PDB entry 6ASG | X-ray diffraction, 3.80 A resolution | chains D and E of the 5 polymer chains in the assembly

[Chain D]
Molecule: DNA-directed RNA polymerase subunit beta'
From: Thermus thermophilus (strain HB8 / ATCC 27634 / DSM 579)
Notes: EC 2.7.7.6
UniProt: Q8RQE8 (RPOC_THET8); numbering as in UniProt (aligned over 1-1524)
Sequence (1524 residues; row label = number of the first residue in the row):
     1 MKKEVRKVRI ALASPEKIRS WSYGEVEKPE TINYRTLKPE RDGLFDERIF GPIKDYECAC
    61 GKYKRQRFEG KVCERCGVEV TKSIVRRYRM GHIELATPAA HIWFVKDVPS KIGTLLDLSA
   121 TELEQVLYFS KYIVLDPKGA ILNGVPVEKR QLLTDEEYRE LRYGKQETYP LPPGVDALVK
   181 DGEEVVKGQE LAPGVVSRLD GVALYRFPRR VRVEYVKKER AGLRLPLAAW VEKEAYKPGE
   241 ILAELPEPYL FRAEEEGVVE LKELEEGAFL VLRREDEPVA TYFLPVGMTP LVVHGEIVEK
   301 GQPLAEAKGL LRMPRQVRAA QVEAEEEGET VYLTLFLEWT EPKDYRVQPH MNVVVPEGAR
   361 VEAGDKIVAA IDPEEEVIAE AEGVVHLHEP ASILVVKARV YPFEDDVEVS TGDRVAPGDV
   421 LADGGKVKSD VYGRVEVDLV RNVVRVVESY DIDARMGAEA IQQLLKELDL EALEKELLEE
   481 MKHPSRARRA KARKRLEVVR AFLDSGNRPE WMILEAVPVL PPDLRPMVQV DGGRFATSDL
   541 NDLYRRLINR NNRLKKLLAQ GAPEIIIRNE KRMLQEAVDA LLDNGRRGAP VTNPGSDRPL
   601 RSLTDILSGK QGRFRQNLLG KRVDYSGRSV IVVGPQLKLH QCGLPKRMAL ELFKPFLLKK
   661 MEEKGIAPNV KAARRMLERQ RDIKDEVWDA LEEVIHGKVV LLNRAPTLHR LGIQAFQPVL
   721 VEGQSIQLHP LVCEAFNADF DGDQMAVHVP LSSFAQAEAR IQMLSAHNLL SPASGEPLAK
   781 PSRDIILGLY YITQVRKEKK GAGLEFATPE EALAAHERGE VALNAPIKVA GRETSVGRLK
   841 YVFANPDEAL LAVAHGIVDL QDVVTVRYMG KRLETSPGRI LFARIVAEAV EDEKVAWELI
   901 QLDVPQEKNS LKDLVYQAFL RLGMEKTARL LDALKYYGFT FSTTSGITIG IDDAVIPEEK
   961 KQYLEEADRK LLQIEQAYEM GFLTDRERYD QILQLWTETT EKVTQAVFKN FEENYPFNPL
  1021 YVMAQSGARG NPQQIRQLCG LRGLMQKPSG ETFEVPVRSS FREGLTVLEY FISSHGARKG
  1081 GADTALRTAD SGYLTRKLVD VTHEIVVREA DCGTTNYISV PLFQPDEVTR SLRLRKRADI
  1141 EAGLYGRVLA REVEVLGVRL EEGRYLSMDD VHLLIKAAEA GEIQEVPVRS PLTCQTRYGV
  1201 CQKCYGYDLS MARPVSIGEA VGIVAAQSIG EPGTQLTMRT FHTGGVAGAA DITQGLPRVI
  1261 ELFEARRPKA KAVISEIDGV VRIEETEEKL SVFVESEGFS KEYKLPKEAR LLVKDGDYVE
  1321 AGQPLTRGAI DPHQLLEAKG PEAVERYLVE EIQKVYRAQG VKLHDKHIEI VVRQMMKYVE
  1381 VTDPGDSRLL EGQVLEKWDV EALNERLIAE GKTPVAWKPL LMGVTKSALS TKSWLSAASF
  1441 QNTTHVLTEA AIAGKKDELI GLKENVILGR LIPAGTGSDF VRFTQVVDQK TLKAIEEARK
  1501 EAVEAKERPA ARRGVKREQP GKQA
Not modelled in the structure: 1-2, 216-340, 1237-1252, 1500-1524
Metal / ion sites: Zn2+ site 1: Cys58, Cys60, Cys73, Cys76; Mg2+: Asp739, Asp741, Asp743; Zn2+ site 2: Cys1112, Cys1194, Cys1201, Cys1204

[Chain E]
Molecule: DNA-directed RNA polymerase subunit omega
From: Thermus thermophilus (strain HB8 / ATCC 27634 / DSM 579)
Notes: EC 2.7.7.6
UniProt: Q8RQE7 (RPOZ_THET8); numbering as in UniProt (aligned over 1-99)
Sequence (99 residues; each row starts with the number of its first residue):
     1 MAEPGIDKLF GMVDSKYRLT VVVAKRAQQL LRHGFKNTVL EPEERPKMQT LEGLFDDPNA
    61 VTWAMKELLT GRLVFGENLV PEDRLQKEME RLYPVEREE
Not modelled in the structure: 1, 95-99

[Interface between chain D and chain E]
Pairs across the interface (105; chain D residue first):
  His640(D) - Ala2(E)  hydrogen bond (side chain-backbone)
  Lys660(D) - Pro58(E)
  Glu686(D) - Glu52(E)
  Asp689(D) - Leu51(E)
  Glu693(D) - Met48(E)
  Glu693(D) - Pro58(E)
  His696(D) - Lys47(E)
  His696(D) - Met48(E)
  His696(D) - Asp57(E)  salt bridge
  His696(D) - Asn59(E)
  Gly697(D) - Asn59(E)  hydrogen bond (backbone-side chain)
  Gly697(D) - Thr62(E)
  Lys698(D) - Asn59(E)
  Arg710(D) - Lys16(E)
  Arg710(D) - Tyr17(E)
  Ser753(D) - Ala24(E)
  Ser753(D) - Ala27(E)
  Ser753(D) - Val61(E)
  Phe754(D) - Thr20(E)
  Phe754(D) - Val21(E)  hydrophobic
  Phe754(D) - Ala24(E)  hydrophobic
  Phe754(D) - Lys25(E)
  Phe754(D) - Gln28(E)
  Ala757(D) - Ala24(E)  hydrophobic
  Ala757(D) - Val61(E)  hydrophobic
  Glu758(D) - Thr20(E)
  Arg760(D) - Glu3(E)  salt bridge
  Arg760(D) - Asn59(E)  hydrogen bond
  Arg760(D) - Val61(E)
  Arg760(D) - Thr62(E)  hydrogen bond
  Ile761(D) - Phe10(E)
  Ile761(D) - Thr20(E)
  Ile761(D) - Val23(E)  hydrophobic
  Gln762(D) - Lys16(E)
  Gln762(D) - Tyr17(E)
  Gln762(D) - Thr20(E)  hydrogen bond
  Leu764(D) - Glu3(E)
  Ala766(D) - Ala2(E)  hydrophobic
  His767(D) - Ala2(E)
  His767(D) - Glu3(E)
  His767(D) - Ile6(E)
  Gly923(D) - Asp7(E)
  Met924(D) - Ile6(E)  hydrophobic
  Met924(D) - Asp7(E)  hydrogen bond (backbone-side chain)
  Met924(D) - Phe10(E)  hydrophobic
  Glu925(D) - Ala2(E)
  Glu925(D) - Glu3(E)
  Glu925(D) - Pro4(E)
  Glu925(D) - Gly5(E)  hydrogen bond (side chain-backbone)
  Glu925(D) - Asp7(E)  hydrogen bond (backbone-side chain)
  Ala928(D) - Ala2(E)  hydrophobic
  Asp1208(D) - Lys16(E)  salt bridge
  Ser1210(D) - Lys16(E)  hydrogen bond
  Met1211(D) - Lys16(E)
  Arg1213(D) - Asp7(E)  salt bridge
  Arg1213(D) - Phe10(E)
  Ser1216(D) - Ser15(E)  hydrogen bond
  Ser1216(D) - Lys16(E)  hydrogen bond (side chain-backbone)
  Ser1216(D) - Tyr17(E)
  Ile1217(D) - Asp14(E)
  Ile1217(D) - Ser15(E)  hydrogen bond (backbone-side chain)
  Glu1219(D) - Tyr17(E)  hydrogen bond
  Gly1475(D) - Tyr17(E)
  Thr1476(D) - Tyr17(E)
  Thr1476(D) - Thr20(E)
  Thr1476(D) - Val21(E)
  Phe1480(D) - Asp14(E)
  Phe1480(D) - Arg18(E)  hydrogen bond (backbone-side chain)
  Phe1480(D) - Glu77(E)
  Val1481(D) - Ser15(E)
  Val1481(D) - Tyr17(E)
  Val1481(D) - Arg18(E)
  Val1481(D) - Val21(E)  hydrophobic
  Arg1482(D) - Val21(E)
  Arg1482(D) - Lys25(E)  hydrogen bond (backbone-side chain)
  Phe1483(D) - Glu77(E)
  Thr1484(D) - Arg18(E)
  Thr1484(D) - Val21(E)
  Thr1484(D) - Lys25(E)  hydrogen bond (backbone-side chain)
  Thr1484(D) - Gly76(E)
  Gln1485(D) - Val74(E)
  Gln1485(D) - Phe75(E)
  Gln1485(D) - Gly76(E)  hydrogen bond (backbone-backbone)
  Gln1485(D) - Asn78(E)
  Gln1485(D) - Leu79(E)  hydrogen bond (side chain-backbone)
  Gln1485(D) - Val80(E)  hydrogen bond (side chain-backbone)
  Gln1485(D) - Glu82(E)  hydrogen bond
  Val1486(D) - Val22(E)
  Val1486(D) - Arg26(E)
  Val1486(D) - Gln29(E)  hydrogen bond (backbone-side chain)
  Val1486(D) - Leu73(E)  hydrophobic
  Val1486(D) - Val74(E)
  Val1487(D) - Leu73(E)
  Val1487(D) - Val74(E)  hydrogen bond (backbone-backbone)
  Val1487(D) - Leu85(E)  hydrophobic
  Asp1488(D) - Val39(E)
  Asp1488(D) - Met89(E)
  Asp1488(D) - Tyr93(E)
  Lys1490(D) - Leu92(E)
  Thr1491(D) - Met89(E)
  Thr1491(D) - Leu92(E)
  Ala1494(D) - Glu88(E)
  Ala1494(D) - Arg91(E)
  Ile1495(D) - Val80(E)  hydrophobic
  Ile1495(D) - Glu88(E)
Interface residues without a listed pair, chain D (55 interface residues in all): Lys664, Ser752, Gln756, Leu922, Arg929, Gln1202, Gly1218, Asp1479, Gln1489, Ala1498
Interface residues without a listed pair, chain E (55 interface residues in all): Leu19, Asn37, Thr50, Ala60, Met65, Arg72, Pro81, Arg84

[Overview]
Chain D and chain E each contribute 55 residues to their interface; the contacts include 22 hydrogen bonds and
4 salt bridges. Among the polar pairs are His696(D)-Asp57(E), Arg760(D)-Glu3(E) and Asp1208(D)-Lys16(E). The
Zn2+ site 1 is built by Cys58(D), Cys60(D), Cys73(D) and Cys76(D).
Here chain D is DNA-directed RNA polymerase subunit beta' and chain E is DNA-directed RNA polymerase subunit
omega, both from Thermus thermophilus (strain HB8 / ATCC 27634 / DSM 579). Entry 6ASG (Crystal structure of
Thermus thermophilus RNA polymerase core enzyme) was determined by X-ray diffraction, deposited together with
6FBV.
